Entry 5R48 (X-ray diffraction, 1.05 A resolution); this record covers chains C and D of the 5 polymer chains in the assembly.

# Chain C
Protein: gamma-chymotrypsin
Organism: Bos taurus
Notes: EC 3.4.21.1
Reference sequence: P00766 (CTRA_BOVIN); numbering as in UniProt (aligned over 149-245)
Sequence (97 residues; each row starts with the number of its first residue):
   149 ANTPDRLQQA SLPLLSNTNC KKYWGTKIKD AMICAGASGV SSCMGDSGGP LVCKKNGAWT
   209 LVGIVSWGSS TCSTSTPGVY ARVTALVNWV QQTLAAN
Disordered / not traced: 149-150
Swiss-Prot annotation at these positions:
  - active site: Ser-195 (Charge relay system)
Disulfides: Cys-168/Cys-182, Cys-191/Cys-220

# Chain D
Protein: peptide SWPW
Organism: Bos taurus
Sequence (4 residues; numbered 426 to 429; the number before each row is that of its first residue):
   426 SWPW

# Chain C / chain D interface
Residue-residue contacts (24; chain C residue first):
  Trp-172(C) with Ser-426(D)
  Lys-175(C) with Ser-426(D)
  Ser-189(C) with Trp-429(D)
  Ser-190(C) with Trp-429(D)
  Cys-191(C) with Trp-429(D)
  Met-192(C) with Trp-427(D); Pro-428(D); Trp-429(D)
  Gly-193(C) with Trp-429(D), hydrogen bond (backbone-backbone)
  Asp-194(C) with Trp-429(D)
  Ser-195(C) with Pro-428(D); Trp-429(D), covalent bond
  Val-213(C) with Trp-429(D), hydrophobic
  Ser-214(C) with Pro-428(D); Trp-429(D), hydrogen bond (backbone-backbone)
  Trp-215(C) with Ser-426(D); Trp-427(D); Trp-429(D)
  Gly-216(C) with Ser-426(D); Trp-427(D), hydrogen bond (backbone-backbone); Trp-429(D)
  Ser-217(C) with Trp-429(D), hydrogen bond (backbone-side chain)
  Ser-218(C) with Trp-427(D)
  Gly-226(C) with Trp-429(D)
Also at the interface, not in a pair above, chain C (18 interface residues in all): Cys-220, Val-227

# Summary
18 residues of chain C face 4 of chain D across their interface; the contacts include 1 covalent bond and 4
hydrogen bonds. Polar contacts include Ser-217(C)/Trp-429(D), Gly-193(C)/Trp-429(D) and Ser-214(C)/Trp-429(D).
From UniProt: active-site residue Ser-195(C) on chain C.
Chain C is gamma-chymotrypsin and chain D is peptide SWPW, both from Bos taurus; the structure, Crystal
Structure of gamma-Chymotrypsin at pH 5.6, room temperature, was determined by X-ray diffraction.
